Entry 7D0E (X-ray diffraction, 1.40 A resolution); this record covers chains A and B.

# Chain A
Name: RB1-inducible coiled-coil protein 1
Source organism: Homo sapiens
Reference sequence: Q8TDY2 (RBCC1_HUMAN); residues 1490-1594 here = UniProt positions 1490-1594
Amino-acid sequence (105 residues; numbered 1490 to 1594; the number before each row is that of its first residue):
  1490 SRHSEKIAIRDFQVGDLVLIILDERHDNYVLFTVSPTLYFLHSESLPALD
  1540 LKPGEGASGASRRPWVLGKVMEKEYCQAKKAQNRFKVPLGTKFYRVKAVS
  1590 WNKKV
Not modelled in the structure: 1544-1549, 1592-1594
Curated features (UniProtKB/Swiss-Prot):
  - natural variant: Arg1514 (R1514C: In a breast cancer sample)
Ligand contacts: GO9 (3-(2-hydroxyethyloxy)-2-[2-(2-hydroxyethyloxy)ethoxymethyl]-2-(2-hydroxyethyloxymethyl)propan-1-ol): Leu1508, Ile1510, Leu1511, Phe1521, Thr1522, Val1523, Ser1524, Pro1553, Trp1554
Reported in the primary citation:
  - self-association interface (contacts with another copy of this molecule); pairs are residue here / residue on that copy: Arg1491-Asp1500 (salt bridge), Glu1494-Arg1499 (salt bridge)

# Chain B
Name: Cell cycle progression protein 1 FIR2
Source organism: Homo sapiens
Reference sequence: Q9ULG6 (CCPG1_HUMAN); residues 101-113 here = UniProt positions 101-113
Amino-acid sequence (13 residues; row label = number of the first residue in the row):
   101 SDDSDIVTLEPPK
Not modelled in the structure: 101-102
Modified residues: Ser104 (phosphoserine; SEP)
Reported in the primary citation:
  - post-translational modification sites: Ser104
  - mutagenesis - S104E: increased binding to RB1-inducible coiled-coil protein 1 (chain A)

# Chain A / chain B interface
Contacting residue pairs (26):
  Gln1502(A) - Lys113(B)
  Glu1561(A) - Pro112(B)
  Lys1562(A) - Pro112(B)
  Glu1563(A) - Thr108(B)  hydrogen bond
  Glu1563(A) - Glu110(B)
  Glu1563(A) - Pro112(B)
  Tyr1564(A) - Thr108(B)
  Tyr1564(A) - Leu109(B)  hydrogen bond (backbone-backbone)
  Tyr1564(A) - Glu110(B)  hydrogen bond (backbone-backbone)
  Cys1565(A) - Val107(B)
  Gln1566(A) - Ile106(B)
  Gln1566(A) - Val107(B)  hydrogen bond (backbone-backbone)
  Gln1566(A) - Leu109(B)
  Ala1567(A) - Asp105(B)
  Lys1568(A) - Asp105(B)  hydrogen bond (backbone-backbone)
  Lys1568(A) - Val107(B)
  Lys1569(A) - Ser104(B)
  Lys1569(A) - Asp105(B)  hydrogen bond (backbone-backbone)
  Gln1571(A) - Asp105(B)
  Asn1572(A) - Asp105(B)
  Arg1573(A) - Asp103(B)  hydrogen bond (side chain-backbone)
  Arg1573(A) - Asp105(B)  salt bridge
  Arg1573(A) - Ile106(B)
  Lys1581(A) - Leu109(B)
  Phe1582(A) - Ile106(B)  hydrophobic
  Arg1584(A) - Ile106(B)
Other interface residues (no listed pair), chain A (17 interface residues in all): Phe1574
Other interface residues (no listed pair), chain B (11 interface residues in all): Pro111
Interface features reported in the paper:
  - residue pairs: Glu1563(A)-Thr108(B) (hydrogen bond), Tyr1564(A)-Leu109(B) (hydrophobic contact), Cys1565(A)-Ile106(B) (hydrophobic contact), Ala1567(A)-Ile106(B) (hydrophobic contact), Lys1568(A)-Val107(B) (hydrophobic contact), Phe1574(A)-Ile106(B) (hydrophobic contact), Lys1581(A)-Leu109(B) (hydrophobic contact), Phe1582(A)-Ile106(B) (hydrophobic contact)
  - interface residues, chain A: Tyr1564(A), Gln1566(A), Lys1568(A), Lys1569(A), Arg1573(A)
  - hot spots on chain A (mutagenesis) - Y1564S, K1569A, R1573E: decreased binding to Cell cycle progression protein 1 FIR2 (chain B)
  - interface residues, chain B: Asp103(B), Ser104(B), Asp105(B), Ile106(B), Val107(B), Thr108(B), Glu110(B)
  - hot spots on chain B (mutagenesis) - D105A, I106S, L109A: decreased binding to RB1-inducible coiled-coil protein 1 (chain A)

# Summary
17 residues of chain A face 11 of chain B across their interface; the contacts include 7 hydrogen bonds and 1
salt bridge. Polar contacts include Arg1573(A)-Asp105(B), Glu1563(A)-Thr108(B) and Arg1573(A)-Asp103(B). The
paper describes a hydrogen bond between Glu1563(A) and Thr108(B); hydrophobic contacts between Tyr1564(A) and
Leu109(B), Cys1565(A) and Ile106(B) and Ala1567(A) and Ile106(B) among others. From the paper: Y1564S, K1569A
and R1573E of chain A reduce binding to Cell cycle progression protein 1 FIR2 (chain B); interface residues
Tyr1564(A), Gln1566(A) and Asp103(B) among others; 7 substitutions were tested in all.
Chain A is RB1-inducible coiled-coil protein 1 and chain B is Cell cycle progression protein 1 FIR2, both from
Homo sapiens; the structure, Crystal structure of FIP200 Claw/p-CCPG1 FIR2, was determined by X-ray
diffraction, deposited together with 7CZM.
